PDB entry 8BBE | electron microscopy, 3.50 A resolution | chains D and E of the 4 polymer chains in the assembly

# Chain D
Name: SNAP-tag, Tetratricopeptide repeat protein 21B
Organism: Homo sapiens
UniProt: Q7Z4L5 (TT21B_HUMAN), isoform Q7Z4L5-1; residue numbers follow UniProt; this construct covers 1-1316
Amino-acid sequence (1500 residues; numbered -183 to 1316; the number before each row is that of its first residue; numbers below 1 keep their minus sign (Gly-183 is residue -183)):
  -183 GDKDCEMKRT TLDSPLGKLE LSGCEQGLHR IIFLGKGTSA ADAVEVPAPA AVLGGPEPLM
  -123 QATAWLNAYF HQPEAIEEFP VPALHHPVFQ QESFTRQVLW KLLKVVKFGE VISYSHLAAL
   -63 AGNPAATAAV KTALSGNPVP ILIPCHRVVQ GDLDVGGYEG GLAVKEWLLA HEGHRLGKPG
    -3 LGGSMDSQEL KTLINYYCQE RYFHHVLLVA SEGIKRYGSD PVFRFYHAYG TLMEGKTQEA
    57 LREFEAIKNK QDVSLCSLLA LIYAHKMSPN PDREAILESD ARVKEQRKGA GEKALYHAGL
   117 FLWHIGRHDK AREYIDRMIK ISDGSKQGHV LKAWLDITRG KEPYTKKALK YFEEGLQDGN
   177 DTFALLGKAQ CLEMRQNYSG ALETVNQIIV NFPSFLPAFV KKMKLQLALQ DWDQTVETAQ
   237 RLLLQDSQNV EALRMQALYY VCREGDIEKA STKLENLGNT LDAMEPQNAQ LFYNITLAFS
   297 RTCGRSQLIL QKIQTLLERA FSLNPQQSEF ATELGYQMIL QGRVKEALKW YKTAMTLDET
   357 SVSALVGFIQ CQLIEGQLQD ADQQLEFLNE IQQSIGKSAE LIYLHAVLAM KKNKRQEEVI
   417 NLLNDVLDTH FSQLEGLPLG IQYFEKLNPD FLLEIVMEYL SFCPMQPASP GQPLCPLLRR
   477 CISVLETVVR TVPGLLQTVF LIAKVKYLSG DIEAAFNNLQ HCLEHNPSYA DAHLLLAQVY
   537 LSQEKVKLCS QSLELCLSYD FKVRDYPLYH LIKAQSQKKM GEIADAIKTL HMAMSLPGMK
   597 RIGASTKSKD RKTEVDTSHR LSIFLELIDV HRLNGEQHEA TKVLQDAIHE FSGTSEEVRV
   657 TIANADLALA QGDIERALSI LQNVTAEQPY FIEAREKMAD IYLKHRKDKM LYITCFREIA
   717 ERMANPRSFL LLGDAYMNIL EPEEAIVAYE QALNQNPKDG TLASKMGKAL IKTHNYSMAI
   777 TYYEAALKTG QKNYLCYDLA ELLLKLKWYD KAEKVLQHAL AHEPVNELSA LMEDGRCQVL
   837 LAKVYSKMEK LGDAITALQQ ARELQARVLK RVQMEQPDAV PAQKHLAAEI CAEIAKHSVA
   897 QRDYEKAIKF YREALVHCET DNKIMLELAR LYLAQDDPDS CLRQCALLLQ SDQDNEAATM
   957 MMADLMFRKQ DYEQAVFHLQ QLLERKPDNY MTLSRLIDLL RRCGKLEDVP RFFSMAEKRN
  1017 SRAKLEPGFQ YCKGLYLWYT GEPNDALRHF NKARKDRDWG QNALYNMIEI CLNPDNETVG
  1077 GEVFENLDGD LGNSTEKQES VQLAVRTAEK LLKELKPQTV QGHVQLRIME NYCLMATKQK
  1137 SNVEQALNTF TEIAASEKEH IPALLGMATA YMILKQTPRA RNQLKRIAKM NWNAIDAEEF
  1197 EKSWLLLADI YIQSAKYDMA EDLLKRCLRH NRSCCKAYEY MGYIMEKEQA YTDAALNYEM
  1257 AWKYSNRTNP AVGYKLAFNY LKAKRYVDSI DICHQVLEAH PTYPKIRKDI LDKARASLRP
Not modelled in the structure: -183 to 668
Curated features (UniProtKB/Swiss-Prot):
  - natural variant: Phe60 (F60Y: Found in a patient with Meckel-Gruber like syndrome also carrying variant C-671 in BBS7; uncertain significance), Trp150 (W150R: In NPHP12), Lys157 (K157E: Found in a patient with Bardet-Biedl syndrome), Pro209 (P209L: In NPHP12), Gln222 (Q222L: Found in a patient with Meckel-Gruber like syndrome also carrying variant V-280 on the same allele and variant G-1183 in RPGRIP1L; uncertain significance), Thr231 (T231S: In SRTD4 and NPHP12), Tyr255 (Y255C: Found in a patient with Bardet-Biedl syndrome), Met280 (M280V: Found in a patient with Meckel-Gruber like syndrome also carrying L-222 on the same allele and variant G-1183 in RPGRIP1L; uncertain significance), Ala327 (A327S: Found in a patient with Meckel-Gruber syndrome also carrying a mutation in CC2D2A; uncertain significance), Tyr347 (Y347C: Found in a patient with Meckel-Gruber syndrome also carrying N-1041 on the same allele; uncertain significance), Arg411 (R411G: Found in a patient with Bardet-Biedl syndrome), His566 (H566R: In NPHP12; uncertain significance), 15 further natural variant entries in UniProt

# Chain E
Name: WD repeat-containing protein 35
Organism: Homo sapiens
UniProt: Q9P2L0 (WDR35_HUMAN), isoform Q9P2L0-1; numbering as in UniProt (aligned over 1-1181)
Amino-acid sequence (1184 residues; each row starts with the number of its first residue; numbers below 1 keep their minus sign (Phe-2 is residue -2)):
    -2 FQGMFFYLSK KISIPNNVKL QCVSWNKEQG FIACGGEDGL LKVLKLETQT DDAKLRGLAA
    58 PSNLSMNQTL EGHSGSVQVV TWNEQYQKLT TSDENGLIIV WMLYKGSWIE EMINNRNKSV
   118 VRSMSWNADG QKICIVYEDG AVIVGSVDGN RIWGKDLKGI QLSHVTWSAD SKVLLFGMAN
   178 GEIHIYDNQG NFMIKMKLSC LVNVTGAISI AGIHWYHGTE GYVEPDCPCL AVCFDNGRCQ
   238 IMRHENDQNP VLIDTGMYVV GIQWNHMGSV LAVAGFQKAA MQDKDVNIVQ FYTPFGEHLG
   298 TLKVPGKEIS ALSWEGGGLK IALAVDSFIY FANIRPNYKW GYCSNTVVYA YTRPDRPEYC
   358 VVFWDTKNNE KYVKYVKGLI SITTCGDFCI LATKADENHP QEENEMETFG ATFVLVLCNS
   418 IGTPLDPKYI DIVPLFVAMT KTHVIAASKE AFYTWQYRVA KKLTALEINQ ITRSRKEGRE
   478 RIYHVDDTPS GSMDGVLDYS KTIQGTRDPI CAITASDKIL IVGRESGTIQ RYSLPNVGLI
   538 QKYSLNCRAY QLSLNCNSSR LAIIDISGVL TFFDLDARVT DSTGQQVVGE LLKLERRDVW
   598 DMKWAKDNPD LFAMMEKTRM YVFRNLDPEE PIQTSGYICN FEDLEIKSVL LDEILKDPEH
   658 PNKDYLINFE IRSLRDSRAL IEKVGIKDAS QFIEDNPHPR LWRLLAEAAL QKLDLYTAEQ
   718 AFVRCKDYQG IKFVKRLGKL LSESMKQAEV VGYFGRFEEA ERTYLEMDRR DLAIGLRLKL
   778 GDWFRVLQLL KTGSGDADDS LLEQANNAIG DYFADRQKWL NAVQYYVQGR NQERLAECYY
   838 MLEDYEGLEN LAISLPENHK LLPEIAQMFV RVGMCEQAVT AFLKCSQPKA AVDTCVHLNQ
   898 WNKAVELAKN HSMKEIGSLL ARYASHLLEK NKTLDAIELY RKANYFFDAA KLMFKIADEE
   958 AKKGSKPLRV KKLYVLSALL IEQYHEQMKN AQRGKVKGKS SEATSALAGL LEEEVLSTTD
  1018 RFTDNAWRGA EAYHFFILAQ RQLYEGCVDT ALKTALHLKD YEDIIPPVEI YSLLALCACA
  1078 SRAFGTCSKA FIKLKSLETL SSEQKQQYED LALEIFTKHT SKDNRKPELD SLMEGGEGKL
  1138 PTCVATGSPI TEYQFWMCSV CKHGVLAQEI SHYSFCPLCH SPVG
Not modelled in the structure: 46-58, 394-407, 458-471, 987-1017
Differences from the reference sequence: expression tag (-2 to 0)
Curated features (UniProtKB/Swiss-Prot):
  - natural variant: Trp261 (W261R: In SRTD7), Trp311 (W311L: In SRTD7 and SRTD7/20), Arg478 (R478K: In SRTD7), Gln527 to Gly1181 (deletion: In SRTD7), Glu626 (E626G: In CED2), Ala875 (A875T: In CED2), Ala878 (A878P; A878T)

# Chain D / chain E interface
Contacting residue pairs (27; chain D residue first):
  Asp704(D) - Glu1131(E)
  Asp704(D) - Gly1133(E)
  Lys705(D) - Met1130(E)
  Lys705(D) - Glu1131(E)  hydrogen bond (backbone-backbone)
  Met706(D) - Glu1131(E)  hydrogen bond (backbone-backbone)
  Met706(D) - Gly1133(E)
  Met706(D) - Glu1134(E)
  Ile709(D) - Glu1131(E)
  Leu736(D) - Lys1086(E)
  Leu736(D) - Ile1089(E)  hydrophobic
  Glu737(D) - Lys1086(E)  salt bridge
  Glu739(D) - Lys1119(E)  salt bridge
  Ile767(D) - Leu1110(E)  hydrophobic
  Ile767(D) - Ser1118(E)
  Lys768(D) - Ser1085(E)  hydrogen bond (backbone-side chain)
  Lys768(D) - Ile1089(E)
  Lys768(D) - Ser1118(E)  hydrogen bond (backbone-side chain)
  Thr769(D) - Ser1118(E)  hydrogen bond (backbone-side chain)
  Thr769(D) - Lys1119(E)
  His770(D) - Phe1113(E)  hydrogen bond (side chain-backbone)
  His770(D) - Thr1117(E)
  His770(D) - Ser1118(E)  hydrogen bond (backbone-side chain)
  Tyr772(D) - Phe1113(E)
  Tyr772(D) - Thr1114(E)
  Lys801(D) - Glu1106(E)  salt bridge
  Lys801(D) - Leu1110(E)
  Leu802(D) - Thr1114(E)
Also at the interface, not in a pair above, chain D (16 interface residues in all): Met733, Asn734
Also at the interface, not in a pair above, chain E (18 interface residues in all): Lys1090, His1116, Asp1127, Gly1132

# Overview
16 residues of chain D and 18 residues of chain E are in contact, with 7 hydrogen bonds and 3 salt bridges.
Polar contacts include Glu737(D)-Lys1086(E), Glu739(D)-Lys1119(E) and Lys801(D)-Glu1106(E).
Chain D is SNAP-tag, Tetratricopeptide repeat protein 21B and chain E is WD repeat-containing protein 35, both
from Homo sapiens; the structure, Structure of the IFT-A complex; IFT-A2 module, was determined by electron
microscopy.
